PDB entry 7KJ8 | X-ray diffraction, 1.90 A resolution | chain A

[Chain A]
Molecule: epi-isozizaene synthase
From: Streptomyces coelicolor
Notes: EC 4.2.3.37
UniProt: A0A6M9XZI2 (A0A6M9XZI2_STRCH); numbering as in UniProt (aligned over 2-361)
Amino-acid sequence (382 residues; row label = number of the first residue in the row; numbers below 1 keep their minus sign (Met-20 is residue -20)):
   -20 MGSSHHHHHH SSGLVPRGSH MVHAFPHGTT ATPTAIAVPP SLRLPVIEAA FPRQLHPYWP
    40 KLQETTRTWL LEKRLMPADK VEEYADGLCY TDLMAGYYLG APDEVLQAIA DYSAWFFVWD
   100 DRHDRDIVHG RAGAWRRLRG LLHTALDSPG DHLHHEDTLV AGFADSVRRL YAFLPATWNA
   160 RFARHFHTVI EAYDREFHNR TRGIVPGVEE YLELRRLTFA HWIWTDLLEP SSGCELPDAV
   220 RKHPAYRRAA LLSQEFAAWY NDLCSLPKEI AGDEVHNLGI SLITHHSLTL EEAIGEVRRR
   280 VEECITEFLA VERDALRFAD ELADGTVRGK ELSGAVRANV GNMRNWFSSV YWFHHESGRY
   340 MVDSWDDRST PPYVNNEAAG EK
Not modelled in the structure: -20 to 14, 355-361
Differences from the reference sequence: expression tag (-20 to 1)
Metal / ion sites: Mg2+ site 1: Asp99 (together with pamidronate); Mg2+ site 2: Asn240, Ser244, Glu248 (together with pamidronate)
Ligand contacts: pamidronate (210): Phe96, Asp99, Tyr172, Arg194, Phe198, Asn240, Ser244, Lys247, Glu248, Arg338, Tyr339
What the authors report for this chain:
  - binding site for pamidronate: Phe96, Phe198

[Overview]
Ligands of chain A: pamidronate. Asn240, Ser244 and Glu248 form the Mg2+ site 2. The paper reports a binding
site for pamidronate at Phe96 and Phe198.
Chain A is epi-isozizaene synthase (Streptomyces coelicolor); the structure, Wild-type epi-isozizaene
synthase: complex with 3 Mg2+ and pamidronate, was determined by X-ray diffraction together with 7KJ9, 7KJD,
7KJE, 7KJF and 7KJG from the same study.
